PDB entry 8TID | electron microscopy, 3.60 A resolution | chains n and o of the 30 polymer chains in the assembly

# Chain n
Name: Flagella associated protein
From: Tetrahymena thermophila
UniProt: Q23BW0 (Q23BW0_TETTS); residue numbers follow UniProt; this construct covers 1-963
Chain sequence (963 residues; each row starts with the number of its first residue):
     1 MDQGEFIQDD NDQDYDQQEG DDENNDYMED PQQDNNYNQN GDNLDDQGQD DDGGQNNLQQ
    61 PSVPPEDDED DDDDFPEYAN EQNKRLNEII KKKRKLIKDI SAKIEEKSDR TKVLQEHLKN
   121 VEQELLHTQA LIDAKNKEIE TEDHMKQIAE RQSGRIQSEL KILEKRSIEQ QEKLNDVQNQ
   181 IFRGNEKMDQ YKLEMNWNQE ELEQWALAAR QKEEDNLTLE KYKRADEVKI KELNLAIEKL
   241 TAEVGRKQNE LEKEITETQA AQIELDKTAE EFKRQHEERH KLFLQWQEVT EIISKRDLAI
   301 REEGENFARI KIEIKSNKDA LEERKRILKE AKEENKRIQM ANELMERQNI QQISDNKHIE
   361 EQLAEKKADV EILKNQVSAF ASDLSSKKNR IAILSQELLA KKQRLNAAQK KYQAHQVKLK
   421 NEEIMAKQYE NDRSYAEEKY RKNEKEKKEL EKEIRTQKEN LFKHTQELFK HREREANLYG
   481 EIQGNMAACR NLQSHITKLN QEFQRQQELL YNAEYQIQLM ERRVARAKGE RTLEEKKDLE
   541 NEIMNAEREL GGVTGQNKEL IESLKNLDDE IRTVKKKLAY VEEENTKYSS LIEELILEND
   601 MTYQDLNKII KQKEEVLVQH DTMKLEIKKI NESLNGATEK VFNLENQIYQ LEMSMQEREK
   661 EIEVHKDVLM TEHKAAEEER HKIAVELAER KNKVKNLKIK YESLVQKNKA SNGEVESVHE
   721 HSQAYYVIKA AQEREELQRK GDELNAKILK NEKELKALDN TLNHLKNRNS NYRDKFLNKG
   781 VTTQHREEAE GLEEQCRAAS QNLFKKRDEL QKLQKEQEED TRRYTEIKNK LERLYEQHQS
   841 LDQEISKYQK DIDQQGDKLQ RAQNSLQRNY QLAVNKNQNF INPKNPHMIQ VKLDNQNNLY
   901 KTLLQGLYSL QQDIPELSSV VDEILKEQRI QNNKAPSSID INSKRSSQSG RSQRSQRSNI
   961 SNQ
Disordered / not traced: 1-100, 309-963

# Chain o
Name: Coiled-coil protein, putative
From: Tetrahymena thermophila
UniProt: Q233L0 (Q233L0_TETTS); residue numbers follow UniProt; this construct covers 1-893
Chain sequence (893 residues; numbered 1 to 893; the number before each row is that of its first residue):
     1 MSNQQGPEDN NLEDDMAYLP ADHPLLAKLQ IDLTKQLTDE HERVDQKLIE IDANLKKLEK
    61 TKEDIGVRLY SVQQQLAENQ MNFEQAHENY NWVQKLRIEA EQKLKTESEV YDAKKKELEE
   121 LRKKYLKAQD ELSKLTRTLY QINEFNQQMK GQIINTKTNT YRAEENVVNL EAQKKKQDLL
   181 IDTMNEEIKR QTEQKTILTA QLISQKEETE QAKQILKEAH LEMQKIIASK KNLLERWQKS
   241 LMTMQRMDNA LQAIKEALKG QQELNLQIGT ELNGVNAEIR KETEIQESLE GKNKKFDYEK
   301 DYLQKKYNEL QEEKSKLEAQ INLLTQSLRQ TETEAGRAEI DKRNIEDQMN LIETNIMKLH
   361 TETKKLWEDL VHQKSEHTTI EKTATNLNKQ ANQISIEIED KSVELENLLN EIARVKIDQL
   421 NTLSQIEVLE NKRREVIKER EEKEITVATY EVQIRQGHDL NEKKQHEVGR LNREHDKLSS
   481 VQSDMSRGPL EAKRNNLIRK TQELGKENDL MQREWIKKQT LLVTQNNRLN KIEEDVSQLK
   541 TKQTILEQKK LRLNNNYRIY EKDIREIQNA LKNLRNEMNK LNDAIYRNKE KQQKLDNENF
   601 NIKSEFVEKL KELEKESVKL EVEIDRLKEE KADLLAEIVE SERQILLWER KIQLEKEMQD
   661 ALDPTVGQTE IQELKREIHR MELRLDDLRK KQEAIIAEME RAVYKRETIQ LKYMNKDKTF
   721 SNSNSMSQKS SSISAASDNS AQITKKIAQL KTTLNQTTRN AEQMEKAIKN KKIELDDLNA
   781 QIEGNNDNLQ KLESDCYNKN IELTKHKLER STNILSISCM QNKAKKLEDL VAGKARLSVP
   841 EATLMTKYEE LRDKNQEIKE ALQKLCDDAP QYVEVLNYLI DLNVGDDDED QEQ
Disordered / not traced: 1-52, 258-893

# How chain n and chain o interact
Pairs across the interface - 199 pairs, chain n then chain o:
  K103(n) - L55(o)
  I104(n) - N54(o)
  I104(n) - L55(o)  hydrophobic
  I104(n) - L58(o)
  K107(n) - L58(o)
  K107(n) - E59(o)  salt bridge
  S108(n) - L58(o)
  R110(n) - K62(o)
  T111(n) - L58(o)  hydrogen bond (side chain-backbone)
  T111(n) - T61(o)
  T111(n) - K62(o)
  T111(n) - I65(o)
  L114(n) - K62(o)
  L114(n) - I65(o)
  Q115(n) - I65(o)
  H117(n) - L69(o)
  L118(n) - R68(o)
  V121(n) - V72(o)  hydrophobic
  E122(n) - R68(o)  salt bridge
  L125(n) - Q75(o)
  L125(n) - L76(o)
  L125(n) - N79(o)
  T128(n) - N79(o)
  Q129(n) - N79(o)  hydrogen bond
  L131(n) - F83(o)  hydrophobic
  I132(n) - N79(o)
  I132(n) - N82(o)
  I132(n) - F83(o)  hydrophobic
  K135(n) - F83(o)
  K135(n) - A86(o)
  K135(n) - H87(o)  hydrogen bond
  K135(n) - Y90(o)
  N136(n) - A86(o)
  E138(n) - Y90(o)
  I139(n) - A86(o)
  I139(n) - N89(o)
  I139(n) - Y90(o)
  I139(n) - V93(o)
  E142(n) - Y90(o)
  E142(n) - V93(o)
  E142(n) - Q94(o)
  E142(n) - R97(o)  salt bridge
  D143(n) - V93(o)
  M145(n) - R97(o)
  M145(n) - E101(o)
  K146(n) - V93(o)
  K146(n) - L96(o)
  K146(n) - R97(o)
  A149(n) - A100(o)  hydrophobic
  A149(n) - K103(o)
  E150(n) - K103(o)
  Q152(n) - L104(o)
  S153(n) - K103(o)  hydrogen bond
  S153(n) - E107(o)  hydrogen bond
  I156(n) - L104(o)  hydrophobic
  I156(n) - E107(o)
  I156(n) - S108(o)
  E159(n) - Y111(o)
  E159(n) - K114(o)
  L160(n) - K114(o)  hydrogen bond (backbone-side chain)
  L163(n) - Y111(o)  hydrophobic
  L163(n) - K114(o)
  L163(n) - K115(o)
  L163(n) - L118(o)  hydrophobic
  E164(n) - K114(o)
  R166(n) - L118(o)
  R166(n) - R122(o)
  S167(n) - L118(o)
  S167(n) - L121(o)
  Q170(n) - L121(o)
  Q170(n) - Y125(o)
  Q171(n) - L121(o)
  K173(n) - Y125(o)
  L174(n) - K124(o)
  L174(n) - Y125(o)
  V177(n) - Y125(o)  hydrophobic
  V177(n) - A128(o)  hydrophobic
  Q178(n) - K124(o)  hydrogen bond
  Q180(n) - L132(o)
  I181(n) - A128(o)
  I181(n) - E131(o)
  I181(n) - L132(o)
  I181(n) - L135(o)
  R183(n) - L139(o)
  G184(n) - L135(o)
  G184(n) - L139(o)
  N185(n) - L135(o)
  K187(n) - L139(o)
  M188(n) - L135(o)  hydrophobic
  M188(n) - T138(o)
  M188(n) - L139(o)  hydrophobic
  Y191(n) - L139(o)
  Y191(n) - I142(o)  hydrophobic
  Y191(n) - N143(o)
  Y191(n) - N146(o)
  E194(n) - N146(o)  hydrogen bond
  E194(n) - K150(o)  salt bridge
  M195(n) - I142(o)  hydrophobic
  M195(n) - F145(o)  hydrophobic
  M195(n) - N146(o)
  N198(n) - M149(o)
  Q199(n) - M149(o)
  E201(n) - I153(o)
  L202(n) - M149(o)  hydrophobic
  L202(n) - I153(o)  hydrophobic
  L202(n) - T156(o)
  A209(n) - T160(o)
  K212(n) - A163(o)  hydrogen bond (side chain-backbone)
  K212(n) - E164(o)
  K212(n) - V167(o)
  N216(n) - A163(o)
  N216(n) - N166(o)
  N216(n) - V167(o)
  N216(n) - L170(o)
  L219(n) - V167(o)
  L219(n) - L170(o)  hydrophobic
  L219(n) - E171(o)
  L219(n) - K174(o)
  E220(n) - L170(o)
  K223(n) - L170(o)
  K223(n) - Q173(o)  hydrogen bond
  K223(n) - Q177(o)
  D226(n) - K174(o)  salt bridge
  D226(n) - Q177(o)
  D226(n) - D178(o)
  D226(n) - I181(o)
  E227(n) - Q177(o)  hydrogen bond
  K229(n) - I181(o)
  I230(n) - Q177(o)
  I230(n) - L180(o)  hydrophobic
  I230(n) - I181(o)  hydrophobic
  L233(n) - I181(o)  hydrophobic
  L233(n) - M184(o)  hydrophobic
  L233(n) - N185(o)
  L233(n) - I188(o)  hydrophobic
  N234(n) - M184(o)
  A236(n) - I188(o)  hydrophobic
  I237(n) - M184(o)  hydrophobic
  I237(n) - E187(o)
  I237(n) - I188(o)  hydrophobic
  I237(n) - Q191(o)
  L240(n) - I188(o)
  L240(n) - Q191(o)
  L240(n) - T192(o)
  T241(n) - Q191(o)  hydrogen bond (backbone-side chain)
  E243(n) - K195(o)  salt bridge
  V244(n) - Q191(o)
  V244(n) - Q194(o)
  V244(n) - K195(o)
  V244(n) - L198(o)
  K247(n) - L198(o)
  K247(n) - T199(o)
  K247(n) - L202(o)
  Q248(n) - L198(o)
  E250(n) - L202(o)
  L251(n) - Q201(o)
  L251(n) - L202(o)
  L251(n) - Q205(o)
  E254(n) - Q205(o)
  E254(n) - K206(o)
  E254(n) - T209(o)  hydrogen bond
  I255(n) - Q205(o)
  E257(n) - K213(o)  salt bridge
  T258(n) - Q205(o)  hydrogen bond
  T258(n) - T209(o)  hydrogen bond
  E264(n) - L216(o)
  E264(n) - H220(o)  salt bridge
  L265(n) - I215(o)  hydrophobic
  L265(n) - L216(o)
  L265(n) - A219(o)  hydrophobic
  T268(n) - L216(o)
  T268(n) - A219(o)
  T268(n) - H220(o)
  F272(n) - I226(o)  hydrophobic
  Q275(n) - I226(o)
  Q275(n) - K230(o)
  E278(n) - K230(o)  salt bridge
  R279(n) - I226(o)
  R279(n) - S229(o)
  R279(n) - K230(o)
  R279(n) - L233(o)
  L282(n) - K230(o)
  L282(n) - L233(o)  hydrophobic
  F283(n) - L233(o)  hydrophobic
  W286(n) - R236(o)
  W286(n) - W237(o)
  W286(n) - S240(o)  hydrogen bond
  V289(n) - W237(o)
  V289(n) - S240(o)
  I293(n) - S240(o)
  I293(n) - M244(o)  hydrophobic
  I293(n) - M247(o)
  R296(n) - M244(o)  hydrogen bond
  R296(n) - M247(o)
  R296(n) - D248(o)  salt bridge
  D297(n) - M247(o)
  I300(n) - L251(o)  hydrophobic
  E303(n) - L251(o)
  E303(n) - K255(o)
Other interface residues (no listed pair), chain n (107 interface residues in all): Q157, K161, D215, Y222, A261, E271, Q285, T290, I292
Other interface residues (no listed pair), chain o (106 interface residues in all): Q80, I98, Q129, Q152, A212, E222, M223, I227, L234, L241

# Summary
Chain n and chain o form an interface of 107 and 106 residues respectively, with 17 hydrogen bonds and 10 salt
bridges. Polar contacts include K107(n)-E59(o), E122(n)-R68(o) and E142(n)-R97(o).
Chain n is Flagella associated protein and chain o is Coiled-coil protein, putative, both from Tetrahymena
thermophila; the structure, Combined linker domain of N-DRC and associated proteins Tetrahymena, was
determined by electron microscopy, deposited together with 8TEK and 8TH8.
